PDB entry 5BKK | electron microscopy, 3.50 A resolution | chains A and H of the 8 polymer chains in the assembly

# Chain A (and H)
Name: Calcium-gated potassium channel MthK
From: Methanothermobacter thermautotrophicus
Notes: chain H of this document is another copy of the same molecule, construct and numbering; everything in this record applies to it too
Reference sequence: O27564 (MTHK_METTH); residue numbers follow UniProt; this construct covers 1-336
Amino-acid sequence (336 residues; each row starts with the number of its first residue):
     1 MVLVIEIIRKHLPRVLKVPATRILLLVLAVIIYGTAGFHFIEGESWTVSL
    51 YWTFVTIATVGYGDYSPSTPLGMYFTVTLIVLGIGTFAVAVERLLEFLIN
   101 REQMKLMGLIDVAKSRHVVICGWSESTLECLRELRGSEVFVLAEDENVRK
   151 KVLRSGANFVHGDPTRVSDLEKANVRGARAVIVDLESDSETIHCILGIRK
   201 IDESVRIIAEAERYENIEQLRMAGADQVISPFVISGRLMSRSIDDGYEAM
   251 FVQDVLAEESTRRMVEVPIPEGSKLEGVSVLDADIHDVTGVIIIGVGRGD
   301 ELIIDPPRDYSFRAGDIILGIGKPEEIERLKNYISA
Disordered / not traced: 1-19 (chain H: 1-114)
Swiss-Prot annotation at these positions:
  - motif: Thr-59 to Asp-64 (Selectivity filter)
  - binding site (Ca(2+)): Asp-184, Glu-210, Glu-212
  - mutagenesis: Met-107 (M107I: Elimination of the 26 kDa product and reduced levels of channel expression), Asp-184 (D184N: At high calcium concentration, mean open time is short and mean closed time is long compared with wild-type)
Bound ions: K+ site 1: Thr-59 (shared with 1 residue of chain C; 1 residue of chain E; 1 residue of chain G); K+ site 2: Thr-59, Val-60 (shared with 2 residues of chain C; 2 residues of chain E; 2 residues of chain G)
Small-molecule neighbours:
  - phosphatidylglycerol (PGW; (1R)-2-{[(S)-{[(2S)-2,3-dihydroxypropyl]oxy}(hydroxy)phosphoryl]oxy}-1-[(hexadecanoyloxy)methyl]ethyl (9Z)-octadec-9-enoate): Phe-87, Ala-90, Val-91, Leu-94, Phe-97
  - YQ4 ((R)-phenyl-[4-[(tributyl-$l4-azanyl)methyl]phenyl]methanol): Val-27, Ile-57, Ala-58, Thr-59, Ile-84, Thr-86, Phe-87, Ala-90
From the paper describing this entry:
  - binding site for YQ4: Ile-84, Phe-87
  - conformationally variable residues (side-chain flip): Phe-87
  - mutagenesis - A90L (8-fold): decreased binding to TPeA
  - mutagenesis - V91F: unchanged binding to TPeA

# Interface between chain A and chain H
Residue-residue contacts - 33 pairs, chain A then chain H:
  Asp-163(A) / Arg-213(H)  salt bridge
  Thr-165(A) / Ser-189(H)
  Thr-165(A) / Arg-213(H)  hydrogen bond
  Arg-166(A) / Arg-213(H)
  Arg-166(A) / Glu-215(H)
  Val-167(A) / Glu-215(H)  hydrogen bond (backbone-side chain)
  Ser-168(A) / Glu-215(H)
  Ser-189(A) / Thr-165(H)
  Ser-189(A) / Ser-189(H)
  Ser-189(A) / His-193(H)  hydrogen bond
  Glu-190(A) / Ser-189(H)
  Ile-192(A) / His-193(H)
  Ile-192(A) / Leu-196(H)  hydrophobic
  His-193(A) / Ser-189(H)  hydrogen bond
  His-193(A) / Ile-192(H)
  His-193(A) / Arg-213(H)
  His-193(A) / Asn-216(H)  hydrogen bond
  Leu-196(A) / Ile-192(H)  hydrophobic
  Leu-196(A) / Gln-219(H)  hydrogen bond (backbone-side chain)
  Lys-200(A) / Glu-215(H)  hydrogen bond (side chain-backbone)
  Lys-200(A) / Glu-218(H)  salt bridge
  Lys-200(A) / Gln-219(H)
  Arg-213(A) / Asp-163(H)  salt bridge
  Arg-213(A) / Thr-165(H)  hydrogen bond
  Arg-213(A) / Arg-166(H)
  Arg-213(A) / His-193(H)
  Glu-215(A) / Arg-166(H)
  Glu-215(A) / Val-167(H)  hydrogen bond (side chain-backbone)
  Asn-216(A) / His-193(H)  hydrogen bond
  Glu-218(A) / Lys-200(H)  salt bridge
  Gln-219(A) / Leu-196(H)
  Gln-219(A) / Lys-200(H)
  Met-222(A) / Lys-200(H)
Also at the interface, not in a pair above, chain A (18 interface residues in all): Asp-188
Also at the interface, not in a pair above, chain H (18 interface residues in all): Ser-168, Asp-188, Glu-190, Met-222

# In short
Chain A and chain H each contribute 18 residues to their interface; the contacts include 10 hydrogen bonds and
4 salt bridges. Polar pairs include Asp-163(A)/Arg-213(H), Lys-200(A)/Glu-218(H) and Thr-165(A)/Arg-213(H).
Chain A binds phosphatidylglycerol and compound YQ4. From the paper: a binding site for YQ4 at Ile-84(A) and
Phe-87(A); A90L of chain A reduces binding to TPeA.
Chain A and chain H are both Calcium-gated potassium channel MthK (Methanothermobacter thermautotrophicus);
the structure, bbTBA-bound closed MthK channel in nanodisc, was determined by electron microscopy together
with 8FZ7, 8DJB, 5BKI and 5BKJ from the same study.
